Entry 3QPX (X-ray diffraction, 2.00 A resolution); this record covers chains L and H.

== Chain L ==
Name: Fab C2507 light chain
Organism: Homo sapiens, Rattus norvegicus
Notes: antibody fragment or engineered binder
Sequence (213 residues; each row starts with the number of its first residue):
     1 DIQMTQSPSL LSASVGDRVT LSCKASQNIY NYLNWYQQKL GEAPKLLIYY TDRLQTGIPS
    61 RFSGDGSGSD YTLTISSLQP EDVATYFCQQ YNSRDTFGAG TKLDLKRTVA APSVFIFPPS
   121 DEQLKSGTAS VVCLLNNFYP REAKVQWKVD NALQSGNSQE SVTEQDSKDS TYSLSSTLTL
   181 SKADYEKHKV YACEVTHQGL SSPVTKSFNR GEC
Disulfide bonds: Cys23-Cys88, Cys133-Cys193
Bound ions: Cd2+ site 1 near Asp1 (its only coordinating residue here); Cd2+ site 2: Asn137 (shared with His170(H) of chain H); Cd2+ site 3: Asp150, His188; Cd2+ site 4: Glu212 (shared with Lys135(H), His227(H) of chain H)

== Chain H ==
Name: Fab C2507 heavy chain
Organism: Homo sapiens, Rattus norvegicus
Notes: antibody fragment or engineered binder
Sequence (228 residues; numbered 1 to 228; the number before each row is that of its first residue):
     1 EVQLVESGGG LVQPGSPLKL SCAASGLTFS ANWLNWIRQA PGKGLEWVAS ISPDGGSTSY
    61 SDTVKGRFVV SKDNAKKTGY LQMNNLRSED TAMYYCARRA TRVSPFDYWG QGVTVTVSSA
   121 STKGPSVFPL APSSKSTSGG TAALGCLVKD YFPEPVTVSW NSGALTSGVH TFPAVLQSSG
   181 LYSLSSVVTV PSSSLGTQTY ICNVNHKPSN TKVDKKVEPK SCHHHHHH
Disulfide bonds: Cys22-Cys96, Cys146-Cys202
Bound ions: Cd2+ site 1: Lys135, His227 (shared with Glu212(L) of chain L); Cd2+ site 2: His170 (shared with Asn137(L) of chain L); Cd2+ site 3: His223, His225; Cd2+ site 4 near His224 (its only coordinating residue here)

== Interface between chain L and chain H ==
Residue-residue contacts (85; chain L residue first):
  Asn34(L) - Pro105(H)
  Tyr36(L) - Phe106(H)  hydrogen bond (side chain-backbone)
  Tyr36(L) - Trp109(H)
  Gln38(L) - Gln39(H)  hydrogen bond
  Gln38(L) - Tyr95(H)  hydrogen bond
  Glu42(L) - Tyr95(H)  hydrogen bond (backbone-side chain)
  Ala43(L) - Tyr95(H)  hydrophobic
  Ala43(L) - Trp109(H)  hydrophobic
  Ala43(L) - Gly110(H)
  Pro44(L) - Tyr95(H)
  Pro44(L) - Trp109(H)
  Leu46(L) - Pro105(H)  hydrophobic
  Leu46(L) - Phe106(H)
  Leu46(L) - Asp107(H)
  Tyr49(L) - Pro105(H)  hydrophobic
  Gln55(L) - Asp107(H)
  Phe87(L) - Gln39(H)
  Phe87(L) - Leu45(H)  hydrophobic
  Gln89(L) - Arg99(H)
  Gln89(L) - Phe106(H)
  Tyr91(L) - Arg102(H)
  Tyr91(L) - Val103(H)
  Arg94(L) - Trp47(H)
  Arg94(L) - Ser59(H)
  Arg94(L) - Tyr60(H)  hydrogen bond (side chain-backbone)
  Arg94(L) - Asp62(H)  salt bridge
  Asp95(L) - Trp47(H)
  Asp95(L) - Arg99(H)  salt bridge
  Phe97(L) - Leu45(H)
  Ser113(L) - Ser138(H)
  Phe115(L) - Lys135(H)
  Phe115(L) - Ser136(H)
  Phe115(L) - Thr137(H)
  Phe115(L) - Ser138(H)
  Phe115(L) - Ala143(H)  hydrophobic
  Ile116(L) - Lys135(H)  hydrogen bond (backbone-backbone)
  Ile116(L) - Ser136(H)
  Phe117(L) - Leu130(H)
  Phe117(L) - Ala131(H)
  Phe117(L) - Ser136(H)
  Phe117(L) - Ala143(H)
  Phe117(L) - Leu144(H)  hydrophobic
  Ser120(L) - Pro129(H)
  Glu122(L) - Val127(H)
  Glu122(L) - Phe128(H)
  Glu122(L) - Pro129(H)
  Glu122(L) - Lys215(H)  salt bridge
  Gln123(L) - Phe128(H)
  Gln123(L) - Lys149(H)
  Ser130(L) - Leu147(H)
  Ser130(L) - Lys149(H)
  Val132(L) - Leu130(H)  hydrophobic
  Leu134(L) - Ala143(H)  hydrophobic
  Leu134(L) - Phe172(H)  hydrophobic
  Leu134(L) - Val187(H)  hydrophobic
  Asn136(L) - His170(H)  hydrogen bond
  Asn136(L) - Thr189(H)
  Asn137(L) - His170(H)  hydrogen bond
  Gln159(L) - Val175(H)
  Gln159(L) - Leu176(H)  hydrogen bond (side chain-backbone)
  Gln159(L) - Gln177(H)
  Glu160(L) - Val175(H)
  Ser161(L) - Phe172(H)
  Ser161(L) - Pro173(H)  hydrogen bond (side chain-backbone)
  Ser161(L) - Val175(H)
  Val162(L) - Pro173(H)
  Thr163(L) - Phe172(H)
  Ser173(L) - His170(H)  hydrogen bond
  Ser173(L) - Phe172(H)
  Leu174(L) - Phe172(H)
  Ser175(L) - Phe172(H)
  Ser175(L) - Ser185(H)  hydrogen bond
  Lys206(L) - Lys135(H)  hydrogen bond (side chain-backbone)
  Lys206(L) - Thr137(H)
  Ser207(L) - Lys135(H)  hydrogen bond (backbone-side chain)
  Phe208(L) - Lys135(H)
  Asn209(L) - His227(H)
  Glu212(L) - Lys135(H)  salt bridge
  Glu212(L) - Ser221(H)
  Glu212(L) - Cys222(H)
  Glu212(L) - His224(H)  salt bridge
  Glu212(L) - His227(H)  salt bridge
  Cys213(L) - Lys220(H)  hydrogen bond (backbone-side chain)
  Cys213(L) - Ser221(H)
  Cys213(L) - Cys222(H)  disulfide
Other interface residues (no listed pair), chain L (50 interface residues in all): Tyr32, Pro118, Pro119, Asp121, Ser126, Thr128, Asp166, Thr177, Thr179
Other interface residues (no listed pair), chain H (50 interface residues in all): Ile37, Glu46, Ser61, Ser104, Pro132, Ser134, Thr141
Disulfides between the chains: Cys213(L)-Cys222(H)

== Summary ==
The chain L/chain H interface involves 50 residues from each chain; the contacts include 1 disulfide bond, 15
hydrogen bonds and 6 salt bridges. Polar contacts include Arg94(L)-Asp62(H), Asp95(L)-Arg99(H) and
Glu122(L)-Lys215(H). The Cd2+ site 2 is built by His170(H) and Asn137(L).
Chain L is Fab C2507 light chain and chain H is Fab C2507 heavy chain, both from Homo sapiens, Rattus
norvegicus; the structure, Crystal structure of Fab C2507, was determined by X-ray diffraction.
